Entry 6Q0V (X-ray diffraction, 2.90 A resolution); this record covers chains A and E of the 5 polymer chains in the assembly.

Chain A:
Protein: DNA damage-binding protein 1
Organism: Homo sapiens
Notes: fragment: internal deletion of the BPB domain
UniProtKB: Q16531 (DDB1_HUMAN); the construct has insertions or renumbered stretches relative to UniProt, so the offset changes along the chain: 1-392 = UniProt 1-392; 697-699 = UniProt 393-395; 706-1140 = UniProt 706-1140
Sequence (864 residues; each row starts with the number of its first residue; note: 304 numbers in that range are skipped by the numbering (no residue carries them; nothing is unmodelled there); numbers below 1 keep their minus sign (Met-27 is residue -27)):
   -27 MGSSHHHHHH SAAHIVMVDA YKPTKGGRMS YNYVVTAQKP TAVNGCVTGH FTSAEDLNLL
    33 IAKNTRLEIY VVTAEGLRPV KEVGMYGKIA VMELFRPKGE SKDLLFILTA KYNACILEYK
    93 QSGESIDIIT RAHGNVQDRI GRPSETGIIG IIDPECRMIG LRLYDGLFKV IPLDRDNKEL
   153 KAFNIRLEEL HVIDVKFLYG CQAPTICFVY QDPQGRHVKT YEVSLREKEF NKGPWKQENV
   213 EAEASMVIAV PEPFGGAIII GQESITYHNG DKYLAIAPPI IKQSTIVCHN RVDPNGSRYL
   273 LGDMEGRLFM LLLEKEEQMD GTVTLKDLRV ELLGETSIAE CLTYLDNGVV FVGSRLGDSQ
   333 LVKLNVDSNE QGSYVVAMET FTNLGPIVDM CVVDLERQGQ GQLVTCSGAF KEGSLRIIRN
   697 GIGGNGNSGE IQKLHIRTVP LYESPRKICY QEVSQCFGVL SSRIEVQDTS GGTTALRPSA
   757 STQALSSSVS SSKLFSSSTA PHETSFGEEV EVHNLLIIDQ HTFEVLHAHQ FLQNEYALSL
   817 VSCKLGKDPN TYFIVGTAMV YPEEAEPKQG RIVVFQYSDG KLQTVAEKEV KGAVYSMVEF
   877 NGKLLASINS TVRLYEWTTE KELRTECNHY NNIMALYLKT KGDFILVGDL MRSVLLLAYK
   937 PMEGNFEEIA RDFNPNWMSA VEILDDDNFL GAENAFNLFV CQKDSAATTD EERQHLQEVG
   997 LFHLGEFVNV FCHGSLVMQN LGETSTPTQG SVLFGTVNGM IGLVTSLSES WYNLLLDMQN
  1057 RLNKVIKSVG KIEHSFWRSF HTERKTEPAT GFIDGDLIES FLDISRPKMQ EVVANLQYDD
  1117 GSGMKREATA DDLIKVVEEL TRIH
Unresolved in the structure: -27 to 0, 365-373, 697-709, 768-784, 982-983, 1011-1021, 1112-1123
Sequence notes: initiating methionine (-27); expression tag (-26 to 0); linker (700-705)
Swiss-Prot annotation at these positions:
  - modified residue: Ser2 (N-acetylserine), Lys1067 (N6-acetyllysine), Thr1125 (Phosphothreonine)
  - cross-link: Lys1121 (Glycyl lysine isopeptide (Lys-Gly) (interchain with G-Cter in SUMO2))

Chain E:
Protein: DET1- and DDB1-associated protein 1
Organism: Homo sapiens
UniProtKB: Q9BW61 (DDA1_HUMAN); numbering as in UniProt (aligned over 1-102)
Sequence (126 residues; row label = number of the first residue in the row; numbers below 1 keep their minus sign (Met-23 is residue -23)):
   -23 MGSSHHHHHH SAVDENLYFQ GGGRMADFLK GLPVYNKSNF SRFHADSVCK ASNRRPSVYL
    37 PTREYPSEQI IVTEKTNILL RYLHQQWDKK NAAKKRDQEQ VELEGESSAP PRKVARTDSP
    97 DMHEDT
Unresolved in the structure: -23 to 2, 22-31, 75-102
Sequence notes: initiating methionine (-23); expression tag (-22 to 0)
Swiss-Prot annotation at these positions:
  - modified residue: Ala2 (N-acetylalanine), Ser33 (Phosphoserine), Ser95 (Phosphoserine)

Interface between chain A and chain E:
Pairs across the interface - 119 pairs, chain A then chain E:
  Lys11(A) - Val34(E)
  Tyr42(A) - Pro32(E)
  Val44(A) - Asn15(E)
  Val44(A) - Phe16(E)  hydrophobic
  Thr45(A) - Asn15(E)
  Ala46(A) - Ser14(E)
  Ala46(A) - Asn15(E)
  Ala46(A) - Arg18(E)  hydrogen bond (backbone-backbone)
  Glu47(A) - Arg18(E)  salt bridge
  Glu47(A) - His20(E)
  Gly48(A) - Asn15(E)
  Gly48(A) - Phe16(E)
  Pro51(A) - Pro32(E)  hydrophobic
  Lys53(A) - Pro32(E)
  Lys53(A) - Ser33(E)
  Lys53(A) - Val34(E)
  Lys53(A) - Tyr35(E)
  Glu54(A) - Pro32(E)
  Glu54(A) - Ser33(E)  hydrogen bond (backbone-backbone)
  Glu54(A) - Val34(E)
  Glu54(A) - Tyr35(E)  hydrogen bond (backbone-backbone)
  Val55(A) - Tyr35(E)  hydrophobic
  Ala86(A) - Ile47(E)
  Ile98(A) - Tyr35(E)
  Asp99(A) - Tyr35(E)
  Ile100(A) - Tyr35(E)  hydrogen bond (backbone-side chain)
  Ile101(A) - Pro42(E)  hydrophobic
  Thr102(A) - Ser43(E)  hydrogen bond (backbone-side chain)
  Arg103(A) - Gln45(E)
  Ala104(A) - Gln45(E)
  His105(A) - Ser43(E)
  His105(A) - Gln45(E)
  His105(A) - Ile46(E)
  His105(A) - Ile47(E)  hydrogen bond (backbone-backbone)
  Gly106(A) - Ile47(E)
  Val108(A) - Ile47(E)  hydrophobic
  Val108(A) - Thr49(E)
  Asp110(A) - Thr49(E)
  Lys141(A) - Thr49(E)  hydrogen bond
  Asp146(A) - Gln45(E)  hydrogen bond (backbone-side chain)
  Arg147(A) - Gln45(E)  hydrogen bond
  Asn149(A) - Gln45(E)  hydrogen bond (backbone-side chain)
  Lys150(A) - Gln45(E)
  Lys150(A) - Ile46(E)  hydrogen bond (backbone-backbone)
  Glu151(A) - Ile46(E)
  Glu151(A) - Val48(E)
  Leu152(A) - Gln45(E)
  Leu152(A) - Ile46(E)  hydrogen bond (backbone-backbone)
  Leu152(A) - Ile47(E)
  Leu152(A) - Val48(E)  hydrogen bond (backbone-backbone)
  Lys153(A) - Val48(E)
  Ala154(A) - Val48(E)  hydrogen bond (backbone-backbone)
  Ala154(A) - Thr49(E)
  Ala154(A) - Glu50(E)  hydrogen bond (backbone-backbone)
  Phe155(A) - Glu50(E)
  Phe155(A) - Arg57(E)
  Asn156(A) - Ile54(E)
  Asn156(A) - Arg57(E)  hydrogen bond (backbone-side chain)
  Arg158(A) - Ile54(E)
  Glu199(A) - Gln61(E)
  Glu199(A) - Lys65(E)  salt bridge
  Lys200(A) - Glu50(E)  salt bridge
  Lys200(A) - Arg57(E)  hydrogen bond (backbone-side chain)
  Glu201(A) - Gln61(E)  hydrogen bond
  Val264(A) - Leu8(E)  hydrophobic
  Val264(A) - Pro9(E)
  Asp265(A) - Pro9(E)
  Pro266(A) - Tyr11(E)
  Arg270(A) - Leu5(E)  hydrogen bond (side chain-backbone)
  Arg270(A) - Lys6(E)  hydrogen bond (side chain-backbone)
  Arg270(A) - Gly7(E)  hydrogen bond (side chain-backbone)
  Arg270(A) - Leu8(E)
  Arg270(A) - Pro9(E)
  Met282(A) - Leu5(E)  hydrophobic
  Leu284(A) - Phe4(E)
  Arg301(A) - Phe4(E)
  Glu303(A) - Asp3(E)
  Glu303(A) - Phe4(E)  hydrogen bond (side chain-backbone)
  Leu305(A) - Leu5(E)  hydrophobic
  Tyr316(A) - Leu8(E)
  Tyr316(A) - Pro9(E)  hydrogen bond (side chain-backbone)
  Leu317(A) - Tyr11(E)
  Leu317(A) - Phe16(E)  hydrophobic
  Asp318(A) - Pro9(E)
  Asp318(A) - Val10(E)
  Asp318(A) - Tyr11(E)  hydrogen bond (side chain-backbone)
  Asp318(A) - Asn12(E)  hydrogen bond (side chain-backbone)
  Asp318(A) - Asn15(E)  hydrogen bond
  Asp318(A) - Phe16(E)
  Asn319(A) - Pro9(E)
  Asn319(A) - Val10(E)
  Asn319(A) - Asn12(E)
  Asn319(A) - Lys13(E)
  Asn319(A) - Asn15(E)
  Asn319(A) - Phe16(E)  hydrogen bond (side chain-backbone)
  Val321(A) - Phe16(E)  hydrophobic
  Val338(A) - Lys6(E)
  Tyr346(A) - Leu5(E)  hydrophobic
  Met350(A) - Phe16(E)  hydrophobic
  Met350(A) - Phe19(E)  hydrophobic
  Met350(A) - His20(E)
  Glu351(A) - His20(E)  salt bridge
  Glu351(A) - Ala21(E)
  Val1061(A) - Arg39(E)
  Ile1062(A) - Pro37(E)
  Lys1063(A) - Pro37(E)  hydrogen bond (backbone-backbone)
  Lys1063(A) - Thr38(E)
  Lys1063(A) - Arg39(E)
  Lys1063(A) - Glu40(E)
  Lys1063(A) - Tyr41(E)
  Ser1064(A) - Tyr41(E)  hydrogen bond (backbone-side chain)
  Val1065(A) - Tyr35(E)  hydrophobic
  Val1065(A) - Pro37(E)  hydrophobic
  Lys1067(A) - Tyr41(E)
  Lys1067(A) - Ser43(E)
  Ser1096(A) - Leu36(E)
  Asp1099(A) - Leu36(E)
  Lys1104(A) - Thr38(E)
  Lys1104(A) - Arg39(E)
Also at the interface, not in a pair above, chain A (78 interface residues in all): Leu29, Glu40, Leu49, Val52, Cys87, Asn107, Leu139, Ile143, Ile157, Gly320, Leu333, Leu336, Asn337
Also at the interface, not in a pair above, chain E (42 interface residues in all): Ser17, Glu44

Summary:
78 residues of chain A and 42 residues of chain E are in contact; the contacts include 29 hydrogen bonds and 4
salt bridges. Polar contacts include Glu47(A)-Arg18(E), Glu199(A)-Lys65(E) and Lys200(A)-Glu50(E).
Chain A is DNA damage-binding protein 1 and chain E is DET1- and DDB1-associated protein 1, both from Homo
sapiens; the structure, Structure of DDB1-DDA1-DCAF15 complex bound to tasisulam and RBM39, was determined by
X-ray diffraction, deposited together with 6Q0R and 6Q0W.
